9BVP - chains A and P; structure by electron microscopy, 3.30 A resolution.

# Chain A
Molecule: Vitamin K-dependent gamma-carboxylase
Source organism: Homo sapiens
Notes: EC 4.1.1.90
UniProtKB: P38435 (VKGC_HUMAN); numbering as in UniProt (aligned over 26-758)
Amino-acid sequence (733 residues; each row starts with the number of its first residue):
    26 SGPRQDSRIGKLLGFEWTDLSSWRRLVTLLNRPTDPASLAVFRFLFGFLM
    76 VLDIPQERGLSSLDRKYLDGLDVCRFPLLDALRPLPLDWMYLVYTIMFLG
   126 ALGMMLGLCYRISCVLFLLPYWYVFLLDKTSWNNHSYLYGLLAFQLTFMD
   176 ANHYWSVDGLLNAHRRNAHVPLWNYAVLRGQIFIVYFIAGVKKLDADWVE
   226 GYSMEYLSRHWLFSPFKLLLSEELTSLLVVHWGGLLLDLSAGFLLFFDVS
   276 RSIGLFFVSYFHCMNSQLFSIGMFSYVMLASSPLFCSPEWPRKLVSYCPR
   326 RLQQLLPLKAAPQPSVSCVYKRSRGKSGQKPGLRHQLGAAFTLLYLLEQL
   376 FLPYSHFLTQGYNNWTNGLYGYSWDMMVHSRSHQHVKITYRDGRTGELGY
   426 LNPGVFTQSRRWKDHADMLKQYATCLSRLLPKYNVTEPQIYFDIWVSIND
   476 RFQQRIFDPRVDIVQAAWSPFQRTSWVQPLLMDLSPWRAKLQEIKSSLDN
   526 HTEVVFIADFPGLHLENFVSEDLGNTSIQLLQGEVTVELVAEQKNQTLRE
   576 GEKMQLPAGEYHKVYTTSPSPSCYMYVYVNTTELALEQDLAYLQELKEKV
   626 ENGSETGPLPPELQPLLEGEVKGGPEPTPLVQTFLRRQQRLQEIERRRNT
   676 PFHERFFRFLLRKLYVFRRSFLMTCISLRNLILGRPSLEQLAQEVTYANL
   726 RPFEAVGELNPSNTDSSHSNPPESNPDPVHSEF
Unresolved in the structure: 26-30, 348-352, 729-758
Cystine bridges: Cys99-Cys450
Covalently attached groups: N-acetylglucosamine (NAG) linked to Asn459, Asn550, Asn570, Asn605
Small-molecule neighbours:
  - 6PL ((4S,7R)-4-hydroxy-N,N,N-trimethyl-9-oxo-7-[(palmitoyloxy)methyl]-3,5,8-trioxa-4-phosphahexacosan-1-aminium 4-oxide), molecule 1: Lys36, Leu37, Leu38, Gly39, Phe40, Leu45, Leu51, Leu54, Leu55, Arg57, Leu197, Ala201, Arg204, Gly205, Phe208, Phe268, Phe271, Phe272, Asp273, Arg276, Leu368
  - 6PL, molecule 2: Val66, Leu70, Phe73, Leu74, Leu77, Gln81, Ser291, Gln292, Phe294, Ser295, Gly297, Met298, Tyr301, Leu304, Ala305, Pro308, Trp315, Phe682, Phe684, Leu685, Leu686, Lys688, Phe692
  - vitamin K1 hydroquinone (A1AVC): Val210, Tyr211, Ala214, Lys218, Trp223, Met229, Phe238, Phe241, Val254, Val255, Gly258, Leu262, Asp263, Phe282, Tyr285, Phe286, His287, Met289, Asn290, Leu293, Phe294, Ile296, Phe299, Met303, Met401, Met402
Swiss-Prot annotation at these positions:
  - active site: Lys218 (Proton acceptor)
  - glycosylation (N-linked (GlcNAc...) asparagine): Asn459, Asn550
  - natural variant: Phe299 (F299S: In PXEL-MCFD), Leu394 (L394R: In VKCFD1), Arg476 (R476C: In PXEL-MCFD; R476H: In PXEL-MCFD), Arg485 (R485P: In VKCFD1), Trp493 (W493S: In PXEL-MCFD), Trp501 (W501S: In VKCFD1), Gly558 (G558R: In PXEL-MCFD)
  - mutagenesis: His160 (H160A: No effect on activity), Lys218 (K218A: No activity), His287 (H287A: No effect on activity), His381 (H381A: No effect on activity)

# Chain P
Molecule: Transmembrane gamma-carboxyglutamic acid protein 2
Source organism: Homo sapiens
UniProtKB: O14669 (TMG2_HUMAN); residue numbers follow UniProt; this construct covers 24-139
Amino-acid sequence (116 residues; numbered 24 to 139; the number before each row is that of its first residue):
    24 EETDQEVFLGPPEAQSFLSSHTRIPRANHWDLELLTPGNLERECLEERCS
    74 WEEAREYFEDNTLTERFWESYIYNGKGGRGRVDVASLAVGLTGGILLIVL
   124 AGLGAFWYLRWRQHRG
Unresolved in the structure: 46-85, 99-139
Swiss-Prot annotation at these positions:
  - modified residue: Glu70 (4-carboxyglutamate)
  - mutagenesis: Phe31 (F31A: Abolishes gamma-carboxylation), Arg49 (R49A: Impairs propeptide removal)

# Interface between chain A and chain P
Pairs across the interface (69; chain A residue first):
  Gln81(A) - Tyr94(P)
  Glu82(A) - Tyr94(P)
  Ser87(A) - Asn97(P)  hydrogen bond
  Arg90(A) - Asn97(P)
  Asn158(A) - Glu92(P)
  Asn159(A) - Glu92(P)  hydrogen bond
  His160(A) - Glu92(P)  salt bridge
  Met229(A) - Phe90(P)  hydrophobic
  Tyr231(A) - Glu88(P)
  Ser295(A) - Ser93(P)
  Ser295(A) - Tyr94(P)
  Ile296(A) - Glu92(P)
  Tyr395(A) - Phe90(P)
  Tyr395(A) - Trp91(P)
  Tyr395(A) - Glu92(P)  hydrogen bond
  Met402(A) - Phe90(P)  hydrophobic
  Met402(A) - Glu92(P)
  His404(A) - Arg89(P)
  Ser405(A) - Glu88(P)
  Ser405(A) - Arg89(P)
  Ser405(A) - Phe90(P)
  Arg406(A) - Thr87(P)
  Arg406(A) - Arg89(P)
  Arg406(A) - Trp91(P)
  Gln409(A) - Phe40(P)  hydrogen bond (side chain-backbone)
  His410(A) - Ala37(P)  hydrogen bond (side chain-backbone)
  His410(A) - Ser39(P)
  His410(A) - Phe40(P)
  Lys412(A) - Gln38(P)
  Tyr415(A) - Phe31(P)
  Tyr425(A) - Phe31(P)
  Tyr425(A) - Leu32(P)  hydrogen bond (backbone-backbone)
  Tyr425(A) - Pro34(P)  hydrophobic
  Tyr425(A) - Ala37(P)  hydrophobic
  Tyr425(A) - Gln38(P)  hydrogen bond
  Leu426(A) - Val30(P)
  Leu426(A) - Phe31(P)  hydrophobic
  Asn427(A) - Glu29(P)
  Asn427(A) - Leu32(P)
  Val430(A) - Glu24(P)
  Val430(A) - Glu29(P)
  Val430(A) - Val30(P)  hydrophobic
  Phe431(A) - Glu24(P)
  Phe431(A) - Val30(P)  hydrophobic
  Arg435(A) - Arg89(P)
  Arg436(A) - Trp91(P)  hydrogen bond (side chain-backbone)
  Asp439(A) - Trp91(P)
  His440(A) - Trp91(P)
  Tyr458(A) - Glu24(P)  hydrogen bond (side chain-backbone)
  Tyr458(A) - Glu25(P)
  Tyr458(A) - Asp27(P)
  Tyr458(A) - Phe31(P)  hydrophobic
  Glu528(A) - Ser43(P)
  Glu528(A) - His44(P)
  Ile532(A) - Phe40(P)  hydrophobic
  Glu541(A) - Gln38(P)
  Asn542(A) - Gln38(P)
  Asn542(A) - Phe40(P)  hydrogen bond (side chain-backbone)
  Phe543(A) - Pro35(P)
  Phe543(A) - Gln38(P)  hydrogen bond (backbone-backbone)
  Phe543(A) - Ser39(P)
  Leu548(A) - Leu41(P)  hydrophobic
  Tyr586(A) - Pro35(P)
  Tyr586(A) - Gln38(P)
  Tyr601(A) - Leu41(P)  hydrophobic
  Tyr603(A) - Leu41(P)  hydrophobic
  Tyr603(A) - Ser42(P)  hydrogen bond (side chain-backbone)
  Asn605(A) - Ser43(P)
  Glu608(A) - Thr45(P)
Other interface residues (no listed pair), chain A (55 interface residues in all): Ser86, Trp157, Phe294, Ser407, His408, Pro428, Gly429, Lys457, Val460, Trp470, Val530, Leu540, Thr551, Tyr690
Other interface residues (no listed pair), chain P (30 interface residues in all): Gly33, Leu86, Gly98

# Overview
Chain A and chain P form an interface of 55 and 30 residues respectively, with 12 hydrogen bonds and 1 salt
bridge. Among the polar pairs are His160(A)-Glu92(P), Ser87(A)-Asn97(P) and Asn159(A)-Glu92(P). Chain A binds
vitamin K1 hydroquinone and compound 6PL.
Here chain A is Vitamin K-dependent gamma-carboxylase and chain P is Transmembrane gamma-carboxyglutamic acid
protein 2, both from Homo sapiens. Entry 9BVP (Vitamin K-dependent gamma-carboxylase with TMG2 propeptide and
glutamate-rich region and with vitamin K hydroquinone) was determined by electron microscopy together with
9BVK, 9BVL, 9BVM, 9BVQ and 9BVR from the same study.
